Entry 9G6V (electron microscopy, 2.90 A resolution); this record covers chains 3 and D of the 20 polymer chains in the assembly.

# Chain 3 (and D)
Name: Genome polyprotein
From: Foot-and-mouth disease virus SAT 2
Notes: chain D of this document is another copy of the same molecule, construct and numbering; everything in this record applies to it too
Reference sequence: Q719N0 (Q719N0_FMDS2); residues 1-222 here correspond to UniProt positions 504-725 (UniProt number = residue number + 503)
Amino-acid sequence (222 residues; each row starts with the number of its first residue):
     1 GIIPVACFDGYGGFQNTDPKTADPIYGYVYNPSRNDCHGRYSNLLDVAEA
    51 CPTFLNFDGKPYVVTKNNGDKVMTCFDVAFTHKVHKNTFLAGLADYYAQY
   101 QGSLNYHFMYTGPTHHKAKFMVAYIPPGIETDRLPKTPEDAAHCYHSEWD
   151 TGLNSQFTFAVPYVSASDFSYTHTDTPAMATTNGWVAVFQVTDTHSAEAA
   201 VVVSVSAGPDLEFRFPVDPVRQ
Not modelled in the structure: 128-133, 222

# Interface between chain 3 and chain D
Contacting residue pairs (27; chain 3 residue first):
  Ile2(3) - Pro4(D)  hydrophobic
  Ile2(3) - Val5(D)
  Ile2(3) - Ala6(D)  hydrophobic
  Ile3(3) - Ile3(D)  hydrophobic
  Ile3(3) - Pro4(D)  hydrogen bond (backbone-backbone)
  Ile3(3) - Val5(D)
  Ile3(3) - Ala6(D)  hydrogen bond (backbone-backbone)
  Pro4(3) - Ala6(D)
  Pro4(3) - Phe8(D)  hydrophobic
  Val5(3) - Val5(D)  hydrophobic
  Val5(3) - Ala6(D)  hydrogen bond (backbone-backbone)
  Val5(3) - Cys7(D)
  Val5(3) - Phe8(D)  hydrogen bond (backbone-backbone)
  Ala6(3) - Tyr11(D)  hydrophobic
  Cys7(3) - Cys7(D)
  Cys7(3) - Gly12(D)
  Phe8(3) - Gly12(D)
  Phe8(3) - Lys20(D)
  Asp9(3) - Gly12(D)  hydrogen bond (backbone-backbone)
  Tyr11(3) - Thr21(D)  hydrogen bond (side chain-backbone)
  Tyr11(3) - Ala22(D)  hydrophobic
  Tyr11(3) - Asp23(D)
  Gln15(3) - Asp23(D)
  Thr17(3) - Ile25(D)
  Phe215(3) - Tyr26(D)  hydrophobic
  Phe215(3) - Val29(D)  hydrophobic
  Pro216(3) - Tyr26(D)  hydrogen bond (backbone-side chain)
Also at the interface, not in a pair above, chain 3 (15 interface residues in all): Gly1, Arg214
Also at the interface, not in a pair above, chain D (17 interface residues in all): Gly13, Asn31

# Summary
The interface between chain 3 and chain D involves 15 residues on one side and 17 on the other; the contacts
include 7 hydrogen bonds. Among the polar pairs are Tyr11(3)-Thr21(D), Pro216(3)-Tyr26(D) and Ile3(3)-Pro4(D).
Chain 3 and chain D are both Genome polyprotein (Foot-and-mouth disease virus SAT 2); the structure,
Dissociated FMDV SAT2 Pentamer in complex with ultralong Fab117, was determined by electron microscopy.
